PDB entry 6T4R | X-ray diffraction, 2.35 A resolution | chains AAA and CCC

== Chain AAA (and CCC) ==
Name: MORN repeat-containing protein 1
Source organism: Trypanosoma brucei
Notes: chain CCC of this document is another copy of the same molecule, construct and numbering; everything in this record applies to it too
UniProt: Q587D3 (Q587D3_TRYB2); numbering as in UniProt (aligned over 143-358)
Chain sequence (216 residues; numbered 143 to 358; the number before each row is that of its first residue):
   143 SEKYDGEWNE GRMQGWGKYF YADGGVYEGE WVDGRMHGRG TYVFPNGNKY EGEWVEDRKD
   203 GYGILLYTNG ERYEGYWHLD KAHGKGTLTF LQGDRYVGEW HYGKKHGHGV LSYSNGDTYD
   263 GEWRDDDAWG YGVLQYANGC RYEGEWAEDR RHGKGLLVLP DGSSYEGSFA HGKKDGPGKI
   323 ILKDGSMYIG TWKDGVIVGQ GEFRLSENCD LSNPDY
Disordered / not traced: 355-358 (chain CCC: 353-358)
From the paper describing this entry:
  - self-association interface (contacts with another copy of this molecule); pairs are residue here / residue on that copy: Tyr330-Phe345 (pi stacking), Cys351-Asp303 (hydrogen bond), Leu301, Lys316, Ile322, Leu324, Ile339, Leu347
  - contacts within the chain: Lys325-Asp326
  - conformationally variable residues (loop rearrangement): Cys282

== Chain AAA / chain CCC interface ==
Pairs across the interface (30; chain AAA residue first):
  Leu301(AAA) with Asp352(CCC)
  Asp303(AAA) with Cys351(CCC)
  Ile322(AAA) with Leu347(CCC), hydrophobic
  Leu324(AAA) with Leu324(CCC), hydrophobic; Asp326(CCC); Ser328(CCC); Phe345(CCC), hydrophobic
  Asp326(AAA) with Leu324(CCC); Lys325(CCC)
  Tyr330(AAA) with Phe345(CCC), hydrophobic
  Ile339(AAA) with Phe345(CCC)
  Gln342(AAA) with Gly343(CCC); Glu344(CCC)
  Gly343(AAA) with Gln342(CCC); Gly343(CCC), hydrogen bond (backbone-backbone)
  Glu344(AAA) with Gln342(CCC)
  Phe345(AAA) with Ile322(CCC), hydrophobic; Leu324(CCC), hydrophobic; Tyr330(CCC), hydrophobic; Ile339(CCC), hydrophobic; Phe345(CCC), hydrophobic
  Leu347(AAA) with Leu324(CCC), hydrophobic
  Asn350(AAA) with Asp303(CCC); Lys325(CCC)
  Cys351(AAA) with Leu301(CCC); Asp303(CCC), hydrogen bond
  Asp352(AAA) with Leu301(CCC); Ser305(CCC); Lys316(CCC); Leu324(CCC)
Also at the interface, not in a pair above, chain AAA (16 interface residues in all): Ser328
Also at the interface, not in a pair above, chain CCC (19 interface residues in all): Pro302
The authors on this interface:
  - hot spots on chain CCC (mutagenesis) - K316A: decreased binding to MORN repeat-containing protein 1 (chain CCC)

== In short ==
16 residues of chain AAA and 19 residues of chain CCC are in contact; the contacts include 2 hydrogen bonds.
Among the polar pairs are Cys351(AAA)-Asp303(CCC) and Gly343(AAA)-Gly343(CCC). The paper reports that K316A of
chain CCC reduces binding to MORN repeat-containing protein 1 (chain CCC); conformational variability at
Cys282(AAA).
Both chains are MORN repeat-containing protein 1 (Trypanosoma brucei). Entry 6T4R (Crystal structure of
Trypanosoma brucei Morn1) was determined by X-ray diffraction, deposited together with 6T4D and 6T69.
